Entry 7DN0 (electron microscopy, 3.50 A resolution); this record covers chains D and B of the 6 polymer chains in the assembly.

# Chain D (and B)
Molecule: Tubulin alpha-1B chain
Source organism: Sus scrofa
Notes: chain B of this document is another copy of the same molecule, construct and numbering; everything in this record applies to it too
UniProtKB: Q2XVP4 (TBA1B_PIG); residue numbers follow UniProt; this construct covers 1-451
Sequence (451 residues; row label = number of the first residue in the row):
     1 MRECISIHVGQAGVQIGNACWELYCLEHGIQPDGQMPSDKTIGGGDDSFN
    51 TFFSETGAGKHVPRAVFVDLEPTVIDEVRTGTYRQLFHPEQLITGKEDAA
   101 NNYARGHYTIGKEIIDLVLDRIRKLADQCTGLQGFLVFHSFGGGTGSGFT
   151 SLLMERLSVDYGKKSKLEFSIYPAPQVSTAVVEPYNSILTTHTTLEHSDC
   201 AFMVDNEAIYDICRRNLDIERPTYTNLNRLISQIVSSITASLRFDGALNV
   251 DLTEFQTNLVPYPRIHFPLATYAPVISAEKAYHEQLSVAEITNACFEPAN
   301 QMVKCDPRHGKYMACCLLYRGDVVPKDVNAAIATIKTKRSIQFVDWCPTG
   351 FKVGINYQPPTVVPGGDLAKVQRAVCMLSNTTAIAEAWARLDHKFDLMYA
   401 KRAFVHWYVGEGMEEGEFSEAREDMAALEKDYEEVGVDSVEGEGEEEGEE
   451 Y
Disordered / not traced: 38-46, 438-451
UniProt features mapped onto this chain:
  - motif: Met-1 to Cys-4 (MREC motif)
  - active site: Glu-254
  - binding site (GTP): Gly-10, Gln-11, Ala-12, Gln-15, Glu-71, Ala-99, Ser-140, Gly-143, Gly-144, Thr-145, Gly-146, Thr-179, Glu-183, Asn-206, Tyr-224, Asn-228, Leu-252
  - binding site (Mg(2+)): Glu-71
  - site: Tyr-451 (Involved in polymerization)
  - modified residue: Lys-40 (N6,N6,N6-trimethyllysine), Ser-48 (Phosphoserine), Ser-232 (Phosphoserine), Tyr-282 (3'-nitrotyrosine), Arg-339 (Omega-N-methylarginine), Ser-439 (Phosphoserine), Glu-443 (5-glutamyl polyglutamate), Glu-445 (5-glutamyl polyglutamate), Tyr-451 (3'-nitrotyrosine)
  - cross-link (Glycyl lysine isopeptide (Lys-Gly)): Lys-326 (interchain with G-Cter in ubiquitin), Lys-370 (interchain with G-Cter in ubiquitin)
Bound ions: Mg2+: Glu-71 (together with GTP)
Small-molecule neighbours:
  - phosphomethylphosphonic acid guanylate ester (G2P): Ala-247, Leu-248, Glu-254
  - GTP (guanosine-5'-triphosphate): Gly-10, Gln-11, Ala-12, Gln-15, Asp-98, Ala-99, Ala-100, Asn-101, Ser-140, Gly-142, Gly-143, Gly-144, Thr-145, Gly-146, Ile-171, Thr-179, Glu-183, Asn-206, Tyr-224, Leu-227, Asn-228

# How chain D and chain B interact
Pairs across the interface - 12 pairs, chain D then chain B:
  Ser-54(D) / Gln-285(B)
  Glu-55(D) / Gln-285(B)  hydrogen bond (backbone-side chain)
  Lys-60(D) / His-283(B)  hydrogen bond
  Val-62(D) / His-283(B)
  Gln-85(D) / His-283(B)  hydrogen bond (backbone-side chain)
  Phe-87(D) / His-283(B)
  His-88(D) / His-283(B)
  His-88(D) / Glu-284(B)  salt bridge
  Pro-89(D) / His-283(B)
  Glu-90(D) / Lys-280(B)  salt bridge
  Gln-128(D) / Gln-285(B)
  Gln-128(D) / Glu-290(B)  hydrogen bond
Interface residues without a listed pair, chain D (13 interface residues in all): Thr-56, Gly-57, Leu-86
Interface residues without a listed pair, chain B (6 interface residues in all): Tyr-282

# Overview
13 residues of chain D and 6 residues of chain B are in contact, with 4 hydrogen bonds and 2 salt bridges.
Polar pairs include His-88(D)/Glu-284(B), Glu-90(D)/Lys-280(B) and Glu-55(D)/Gln-285(B). Chain D binds GTP and
phosphomethylphosphonic acid guanylate ester.
Chain D and chain B are both Tubulin alpha-1B chain (Sus scrofa); the structure, AJ-GMPCPP-MT-non-seam, was
determined by electron microscopy.
